Entry 6XN4 (electron microscopy, 3.35 A resolution); this record covers chains H and G of the 10 polymer chains in the assembly.

Chain H (and G):
Molecule: CRISPR-associated protein Csm3
Source organism: Lactococcus lactis subsp. lactis
Notes: chain G of this document is another copy of the same molecule, construct and numbering; everything in this record applies to it too
Reference sequence: L0CEA3 (L0CEA3_LACLL); residue numbers follow UniProt; this construct covers 1-214
Sequence (214 residues; row label = number of the first residue in the row):
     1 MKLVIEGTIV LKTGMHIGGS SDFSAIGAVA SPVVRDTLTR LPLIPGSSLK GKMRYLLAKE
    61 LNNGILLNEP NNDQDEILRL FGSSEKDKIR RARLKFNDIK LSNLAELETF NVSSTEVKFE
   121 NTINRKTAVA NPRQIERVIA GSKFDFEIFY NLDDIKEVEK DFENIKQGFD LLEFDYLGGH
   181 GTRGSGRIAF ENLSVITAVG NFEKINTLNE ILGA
Differences from the reference sequence: conflict A30 (Asp in L0CEA3)

How chain H and chain G interact:
Residue-residue contacts (43):
  K2(H) - F174(G)  hydrogen bond (side chain-backbone)
  K2(H) - D175(G)  salt bridge
  G19(H) - F119(G)
  S21(H) - V117(G)
  S21(H) - F119(G)
  T37(H) - V112(G)
  T37(H) - E116(G)
  T37(H) - I139(G)
  L38(H) - F110(G)  hydrophobic
  L38(H) - V112(G)  hydrophobic
  L38(H) - I139(G)  hydrophobic
  L38(H) - A140(G)
  P45(H) - K118(G)
  G46(H) - R183(G)
  S47(H) - K118(G)
  S47(H) - E120(G)
  S47(H) - R183(G)  hydrogen bond (backbone-backbone)
  K50(H) - T182(G)  hydrogen bond
  L66(H) - R125(G)
  L67(H) - K126(G)  hydrogen bond (backbone-side chain)
  N68(H) - R125(G)
  N68(H) - K126(G)  hydrogen bond (backbone-side chain)
  E69(H) - N124(G)
  E69(H) - K126(G)
  P70(H) - R125(G)
  R91(H) - Y55(G)  hydrogen bond
  A92(H) - T182(G)
  L94(H) - T182(G)
  K95(H) - Y176(G)
  K95(H) - G181(G)  hydrogen bond (side chain-backbone)
  K95(H) - S185(G)  hydrogen bond (side chain-backbone)
  F96(H) - G181(G)
  F96(H) - T182(G)
  F96(H) - G184(G)
  N97(H) - T13(G)
  N97(H) - G184(G)
  N97(H) - R187(G)
  D98(H) - T13(G)
  D98(H) - K118(G)  salt bridge
  D98(H) - R137(G)  salt bridge
  D98(H) - G184(G)
  F149(H) - R187(G)
  A198(H) - F174(G)  hydrophobic
Other interface residues (no listed pair), chain H (30 interface residues in all): V4, S20, R54, Y55, D73, E147, V199
Other interface residues (no listed pair), chain G (27 interface residues in all): G14, L107, G141

Summary:
Chain H and chain G form an interface of 30 and 27 residues respectively; the contacts include 8 hydrogen
bonds and 3 salt bridges. Polar pairs include K2(H)-D175(G), D98(H)-K118(G) and D98(H)-R137(G).
Both chains are CRISPR-associated protein Csm3 (Lactococcus lactis subsp. lactis). Entry 6XN4 (Structure of
the Lactococcus lactis Csm CTR_3:2 CRISPR-Cas Complex) was determined by electron microscopy (same publication
as 6XN3, 6XN5 and 6XN7).
